PDB entry 9L7M | electron microscopy, 3.48 A resolution | chains B and K of the 5 polymer chains in the assembly

== Chain B ==
Molecule: Tubulin beta chain
Organism: Sus scrofa
UniProtKB: P02554 (TBB_PIG); the author numbering skips numbers that UniProt does not, so the offset changes along the chain: 1-44 = UniProt 1-44; 47-360 = UniProt 45-358; 369-455 = UniProt 359-445
Amino-acid sequence (445 residues; each row starts with the number of its first residue; note: 10 numbers in that range are skipped by the numbering (no residue carries them; nothing is unmodelled there)):
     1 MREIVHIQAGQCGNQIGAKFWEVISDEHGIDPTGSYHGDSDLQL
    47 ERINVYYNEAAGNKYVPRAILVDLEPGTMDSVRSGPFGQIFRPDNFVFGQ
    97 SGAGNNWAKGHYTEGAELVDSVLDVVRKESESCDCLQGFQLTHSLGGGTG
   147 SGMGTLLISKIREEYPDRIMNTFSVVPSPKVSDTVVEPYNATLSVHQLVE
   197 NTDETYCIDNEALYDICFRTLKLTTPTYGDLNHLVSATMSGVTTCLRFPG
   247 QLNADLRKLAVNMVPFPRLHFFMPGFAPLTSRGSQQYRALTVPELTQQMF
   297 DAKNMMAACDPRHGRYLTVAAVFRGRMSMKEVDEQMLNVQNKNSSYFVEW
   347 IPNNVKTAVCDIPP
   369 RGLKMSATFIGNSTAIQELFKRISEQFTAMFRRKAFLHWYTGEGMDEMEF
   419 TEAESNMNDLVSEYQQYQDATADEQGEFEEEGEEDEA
Not modelled in the structure: 437-455
Metal / ion sites: Mg2+: E71 (together with GTP)
Ligand contacts: GTP: G10, Q11, C12, Q15, E71, A99, G100, N101, S140, G142, G143, G144, T145, G146, V171, E183, N206, Y224, N228
Swiss-Prot annotation at these positions:
  - motif: M1 to I4 (MREI motif)
  - binding site (GTP): Q11, E71, S140, G144, T145, G146, N206, N228
  - binding site (Mg(2+)): E71
  - modified residue: S40 (Phosphoserine), K60 (N6-acetyllysine), S174 (Phosphoserine), T287 (Phosphothreonine), T292 (Phosphothreonine), R320 (Omega-N-methylarginine), E448 (5-glutamyl polyglutamate)
  - cross-link (Glycyl lysine isopeptide (Lys-Gly)): K60 (interchain with G-Cter in ubiquitin), K326 (interchain with G-Cter in ubiquitin)

== Chain K ==
Molecule: Kinesin-1 heavy chain
Organism: Homo sapiens
UniProtKB: P33176 (KINH_HUMAN); residues 1-349 here = UniProt positions 1-349
Amino-acid sequence (357 residues; row label = number of the first residue in the row):
     1 MADLAECNIKVMCRFRPLNESEVNRGDKYIAKFQGEDTVVIASKPYAFDR
    51 VFQSSTSQEQVYNDCAKKIVKDVLEGYNGTIFAYGQTSSGKTHTMEGKLH
   101 DPEGMGIIPRIVQDIFNYIYSMDENLEFHIKVSYFEIYLDKIRDLLDVSK
   151 TNLSVHEDKNRVPYVKGCTERFVCSPDEVMDTIDEGKSNRHVAVTNMNEH
   201 SSRSHSIFLINVKQENTQTEQKLSGKLYLVDLAGSEKVSKTGAEGAVLDE
   251 AKNINKSLSALGNVISALAEGSTYVPYRDSKMTRILQDSLGGNCRTTIVI
   301 CCSPSSYNESETKSTLLFGQRAKTIKNTVSVNVELTAEQWKKKYEKCKEG
   351 THHHHHH
Not modelled in the structure: 1-6, 69, 325-357
Differences from the reference sequence: conflict S330 (Cys in P33176), C347 (Glu in P33176); expression tag (350-357)
Swiss-Prot annotation at these positions:
  - binding site (ATP): G85 to T92
  - modified residue: A2 (N-acetylalanine)
  - cross-link: K213 (Glycyl lysine isopeptide (Lys-Gly) (interchain with G-Cter in SUMO2))

== Interface between chain B and chain K ==
Pairs across the interface - 14 pairs, chain B then chain K:
  P263(B) with D279(K)
  R264(B) with R278(K)
  M416(B) with K159(K)
  E420(B) with H156(K); E157(K), hydrogen bond (side chain-backbone)
  S423(B) with E157(K)
  N424(B) with R278(K), hydrogen bond
  D427(B) with Y274(K), hydrogen bond; R278(K), salt bridge
  E431(B) with Y274(K); V275(K); P276(K)
  Q434(B) with T273(K); Y274(K), hydrogen bond (side chain-backbone)
Also at the interface, not in a pair above, chain B (11 interface residues in all): T419, S430
Also at the interface, not in a pair above, chain K (13 interface residues in all): D158, R161, S272, R284

== Overview ==
Chain B and chain K form an interface of 11 and 13 residues respectively, with 4 hydrogen bonds and 1 salt
bridge. Among the polar pairs are D427(B)-R278(K), E420(B)-E157(K) and N424(B)-R278(K). Bound to chain B: GTP.
Here chain B is Tubulin beta chain (Sus scrofa) and chain K is Kinesin-1 heavy chain (Homo sapiens). Entry
9L7M (Nucleotide-free kinesin-1 motor domain bound to the microtubule) was determined by electron microscopy
together with 9L6K, 9L78 and 9L7E from the same study.
